PDB entry 7BWR | electron microscopy, 3.50 A resolution | chains A and C of the 4 polymer chains in the assembly

# Chain A
Name: Integral membrane indolylacetylinositol arabinosyltransferase EmbB
Organism: Mycolicibacterium smegmatis MC2 155
Notes: EC 2.4.2.34
UniProt: I7GAQ2 (I7GAQ2_MYCS2); numbering as in UniProt (aligned over 1-1082)
Sequence (1082 residues; each row starts with the number of its first residue):
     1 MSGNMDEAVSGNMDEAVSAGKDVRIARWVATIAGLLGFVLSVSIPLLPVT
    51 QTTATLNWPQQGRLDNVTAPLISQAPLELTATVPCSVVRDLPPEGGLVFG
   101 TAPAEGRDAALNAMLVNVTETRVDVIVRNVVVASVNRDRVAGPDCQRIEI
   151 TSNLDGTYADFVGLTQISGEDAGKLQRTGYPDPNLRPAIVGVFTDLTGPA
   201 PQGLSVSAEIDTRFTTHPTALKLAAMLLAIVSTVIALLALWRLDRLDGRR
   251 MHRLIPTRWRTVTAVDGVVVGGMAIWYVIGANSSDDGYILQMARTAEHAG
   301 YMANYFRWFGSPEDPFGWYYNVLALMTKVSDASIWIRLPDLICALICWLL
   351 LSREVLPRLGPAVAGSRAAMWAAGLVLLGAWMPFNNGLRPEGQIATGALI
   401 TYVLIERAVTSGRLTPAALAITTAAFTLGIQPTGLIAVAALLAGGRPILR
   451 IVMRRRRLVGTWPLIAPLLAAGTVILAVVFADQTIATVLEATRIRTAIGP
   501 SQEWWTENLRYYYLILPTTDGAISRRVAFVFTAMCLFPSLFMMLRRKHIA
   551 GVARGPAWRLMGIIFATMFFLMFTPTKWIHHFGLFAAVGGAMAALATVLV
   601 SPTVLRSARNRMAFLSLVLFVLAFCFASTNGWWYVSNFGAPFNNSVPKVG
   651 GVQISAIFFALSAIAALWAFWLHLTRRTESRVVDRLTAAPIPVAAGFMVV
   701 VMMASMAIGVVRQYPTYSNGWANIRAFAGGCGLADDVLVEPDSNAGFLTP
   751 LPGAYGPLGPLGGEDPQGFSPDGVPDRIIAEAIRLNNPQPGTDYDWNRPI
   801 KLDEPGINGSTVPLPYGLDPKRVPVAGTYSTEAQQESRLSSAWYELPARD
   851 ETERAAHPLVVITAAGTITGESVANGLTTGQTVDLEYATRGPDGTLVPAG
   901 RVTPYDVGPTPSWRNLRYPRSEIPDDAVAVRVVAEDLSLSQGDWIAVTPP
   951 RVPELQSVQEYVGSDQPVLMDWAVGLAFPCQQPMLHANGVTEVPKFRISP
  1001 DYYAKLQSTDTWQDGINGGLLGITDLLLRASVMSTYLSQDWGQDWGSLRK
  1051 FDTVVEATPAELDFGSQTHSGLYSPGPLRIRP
Disordered / not traced: 1-22, 169, 677
Metal / ion sites: Ca2+: Asp936, Ser938, Asp943
Small-molecule neighbours: F8L ([(2Z,6E,10E,14Z,18E,22Z,26Z)-3,7,11,15,19,23,27,31,35,39-decamethyltetraconta-2,6,10,14,18,22,26,30,34,38-decaenyl] [(2S,3S,4S,5R)-5-(hydroxymethyl)-3,4-bis(oxidanyl)oxolan-2-yl] hydrogen phosphate): Tyr288, Asn304, Trp308, Glu313, Pro315, Phe316, Ile421, Ala425, Leu428, Pro432, Val438, Leu441, Ile448, Leu468, Leu469, Gly472, Thr473, Ile475, Leu476, Phe480, Thr492, Arg495, Pro500, Thr518
What the authors report for this chain:
  - binding site for F8L: Glu313, Ile421, Val438, Ile448, Arg495, Thr518, Phe670
  - conformationally variable residues (order/disorder transition): Gln502 to Gly521
  - catalytic residues: Asp285 (proposed by the authors, not directly observed)
  - mutagenesis - R249A/R253A/R454A: abolished binding to Meromycolate extension acyl carrier protein (chain C)
  - mutagenesis - R249A/R253A/R454A: unchanged catalytic activity
  - mutagenesis - M292L: decreased binding to ethambutol
  - contacts within the chain: Asn304-Glu313, Tyr320-Gln431

# Chain C
Name: Meromycolate extension acyl carrier protein
Organism: Mycolicibacterium smegmatis MC2 155
UniProt: A0R0B3 (ACPM_MYCS2); residues 1-99 here = UniProt positions 1-99
Sequence (99 residues; numbered 1 to 99; the number before each row is that of its first residue):
     1 MAATQEEIIAGLAEIIEEVTGIEPSEVTPEKSFVDDLDIDSLSMVEIAVQ
    51 TEDKYGVKIPDEDLAGLRTVGDVVAYIQKLEEENPEAAAALREKFAADQ
Disordered / not traced: 1-2, 81-99
Swiss-Prot annotation at these positions:
  - modified residue: Ser41 (O-(pantetheine 4'-phosphoryl)serine)
  - cross-link: Lys79 (Isoglutamyl lysine isopeptide (Lys-Gln) (interchain with Q-Cter in protein Pup))

# How chain A and chain C interact
Pairs across the interface (23):
  Gly248(A) with Asp61(C)
  Arg249(A) with Ala48(C); Ile59(C); Pro60(C); Asp61(C), salt bridge; Leu64(C)
  Arg250(A) with Asp61(C), hydrogen bond (backbone-side chain)
  Arg253(A) with Ser41(C), hydrogen bond
  Arg258(A) with Asp40(C); Leu42(C)
  Glu354(A) with Leu42(C)
  Arg358(A) with Val19(C)
  Pro361(A) with Thr20(C); Ile22(C), hydrophobic; Asp38(C)
  Thr410(A) with Glu46(C)
  Arg454(A) with Asp53(C), salt bridge
  Ala550(A) with Gly21(C)
  Gly551(A) with Gly21(C)
  Ala553(A) with Val19(C); Thr20(C); Gly21(C)
  Arg554(A) with Glu18(C)
Also at the interface, not in a pair above, chain A (19 interface residues in all): Pro256, Gly360, Arg407, Ser411, Val552
Also at the interface, not in a pair above, chain C (20 interface residues in all): Glu23, Val45, Val49, Gln50
Interface features reported in the paper:
  - specific contacts: Arg249(A)-Asp61(C) (salt bridge), Arg253(A)-Ser41(C) (hydrogen bond), Arg454(A)-Asp53(C) (salt bridge)

# Summary
The interface between chain A and chain C involves 19 residues on one side and 20 on the other, with 2
hydrogen bonds and 2 salt bridges. Polar pairs include Arg249(A)-Asp61(C), Arg454(A)-Asp53(C) and
Arg250(A)-Asp61(C). The authors report salt bridges between Arg249(A) and Asp61(C) and Arg454(A) and Asp53(C);
a hydrogen bond between Arg253(A) and Ser41(C). The paper reports the catalytic residue Asp285(A);
R249A/R253A/R454A of chain A abolish binding to Meromycolate extension acyl carrier protein (chain C).
Here chain A is Integral membrane indolylacetylinositol arabinosyltransferase EmbB and chain C is Meromycolate
extension acyl carrier protein, both from Mycolicibacterium smegmatis MC2 155. Entry 7BWR (Mycobacterium
smegmatis arabinosyltransferase complex EmbB2-AcpM2 in substrate DPA bound asymmetric "active state") was
determined by electron microscopy together with 7BX8 from the same study.
